8J12 - chains A and D of the 5 polymer chains in the assembly; structure by electron microscopy, 3.08 A resolution.

[Chain A]
Name: Transposase IS605 OrfB C-terminal domain-containing protein
Organism: Acidibacillus sulfuroxidans
Reference sequence: A0A2U3D0N8 (A0A2U3D0N8_9BACL); residue numbers follow UniProt; this construct covers 1-422
Chain sequence (432 residues; numbered -9 to 422; the number before each row is that of its first residue; numbers below 1 keep their minus sign (Met-9 is residue -9)):
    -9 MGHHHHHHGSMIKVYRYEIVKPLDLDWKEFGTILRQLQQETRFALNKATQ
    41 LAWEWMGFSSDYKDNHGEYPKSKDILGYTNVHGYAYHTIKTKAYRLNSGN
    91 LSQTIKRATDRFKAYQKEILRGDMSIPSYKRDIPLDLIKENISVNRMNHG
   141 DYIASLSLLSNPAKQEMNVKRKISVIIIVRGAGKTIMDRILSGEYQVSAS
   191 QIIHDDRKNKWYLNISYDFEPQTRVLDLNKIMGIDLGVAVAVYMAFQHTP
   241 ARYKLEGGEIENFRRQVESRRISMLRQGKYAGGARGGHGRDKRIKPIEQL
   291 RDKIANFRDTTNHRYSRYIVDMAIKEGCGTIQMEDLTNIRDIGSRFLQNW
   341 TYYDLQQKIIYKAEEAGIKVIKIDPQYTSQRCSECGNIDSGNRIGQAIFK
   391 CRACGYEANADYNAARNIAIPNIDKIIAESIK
Not modelled in the structure: -9 to -2
Differences from the reference sequence: initiating methionine (-9); expression tag (-8 to 0)
Bound ions: Mg2+ near Asp141 (its only coordinating residue here); Zn2+: Cys372, Cys375, Cys391, Cys394
Swiss-Prot annotation at these positions:
  - region: Gln212 to Lys220 (Linker), Arg371 to Asn399 (Target nucleic acid-binding (TNB)), Ala400 to Ser420 (RuvC-II)
  - active site: Asp225, Glu324, Asp401
  - binding site (Zn(2+)): Cys372, Cys375, Cys391, Cys394
Reported in the primary citation:
  - self-association interface (contacts with another copy of this molecule): Trp43, Phe48
  - binding site for the 38-nt DNA strand (chain D): Pro240
  - mutagenesis - S188H, S188H/V232A, S188H/V232A/E316M, D195K, D195K/V232A, D195K/D208R/V232A: increased catalytic activity
  - binding site for the 38-nt DNA strand: His72, Tyr76
  - specificity-determining residues: His72
  - binding site for the 224-nt RNA strand: Trp17

[Chain D]
Molecule: 38-nt DNA strand
Organism: Acidibacillus sulfooxidans
Sequence (38 nucleotides; numbered -7 to 30; the number before each row is that of its first residue; numbers below 1 keep their minus sign (DG-7 is residue -7)):
    -7 GAATGGTTCAAGCGCACCTAATTTCCTAAATTAGAAAA
Not modelled in the structure: -7 to 0, 29-30

[How chain A and chain D interact]
Contacting residue pairs (40):
  Ile2(A) with DC18(D), base contact
  His72(A) with DT19(D), base contact
  Ser92(A) with DT19(D), base contact; DA20(D), base contact
  Gln93(A) with DC18(D), sugar contact; DT19(D), base contact
  Lys96(A) with DC18(D), salt bridge to the phosphate; DT19(D), base contact
  Arg97(A) with DC18(D), sugar contact
  Tyr105(A) with DT15(D), hydrogen bond to the base; DT16(D), sugar contact
  Lys129(A) with DA20(D), salt bridge to the phosphate
  Ser188(A) with DC18(D), sugar contact; DT19(D), phosphate contact
  Ala189(A) with DC18(D), hydrogen bond to the phosphate; DT19(D), hydrogen bond to the phosphate
  Arg254(A) with DT11(D), phosphate contact
  Arg261(A) with DC10(D), hydrogen bond to the phosphate; DT11(D), salt bridge to the phosphate
  Arg280(A) with DA8(D), phosphate contact
  Ile287(A) with DC9(D), phosphate contact; DC10(D), phosphate contact
  Leu290(A) with DT11(D), phosphate contact
  Arg291(A) with DC9(D), phosphate contact; DC10(D), salt bridge to the phosphate; DT11(D), phosphate contact
  Ile294(A) with DT11(D), phosphate contact
  Arg298(A) with DT11(D), hydrogen bond to the phosphate; DA12(D), salt bridge to the phosphate
  Thr327(A) with DT14(D), phosphate contact
  Asn328(A) with DT14(D), phosphate contact
  Asn339(A) with DA12(D), sugar contact
  Trp340(A) with DA12(D), phosphate contact; DA13(D), phosphate contact
  Thr341(A) with DA12(D), phosphate contact; DA13(D), hydrogen bond to the phosphate
  Tyr342(A) with DA13(D), phosphate contact
  Tyr343(A) with DA13(D), hydrogen bond to the phosphate; DT14(D), phosphate contact; DT15(D), base contact
Other interface residues (no listed pair), chain A (33 interface residues in all): Asp100, Arg101, Ala104, Ser206, Val257, Asp281, Ile284, Asp344
Other interface residues (no listed pair), chain D (14 interface residues in all): DC7, DC17

[Overview]
Chain A and chain D form an interface of 33 and 14 residues respectively; the contacts include 7 hydrogen
bonds and 5 salt bridges. Polar pairs include Tyr105(A)-DT15(D), Ala189(A)-DC18(D) and Ala189(A)-DT19(D). From
the paper: a binding site for the 38-nt DNA strand at His72(A) and Tyr76(A); S188H, S188H/V232A and
S188H/V232A/E316M of chain A, among others, increase catalytic activity; 6 substitutions were tested in all.
Here chain A is Transposase IS605 OrfB C-terminal domain-containing protein (Acidibacillus sulfuroxidans) and
chain D is a 38-nt DNA strand (Acidibacillus sulfooxidans). Entry 8J12 (Cryo-EM structure of the
AsCas12f-sgRNA-target DNA ternary complex) was determined by electron microscopy (same publication as 8J1J and
8J3R).
